5VI5 - chains O and D of the 10 polymer chains in the assembly; structure by X-ray diffraction, 3.20 A resolution.

Chain O:
Molecule: 50-nt DNA strand
Sequence (50 nucleotides; each row starts with the number of its first residue):
     1 GCTTGACAAA AGTGTTAAAT TGTGCTATAC TGGGAGCCGT CACGGATGCG
Disordered / not traced: 50

Chain D:
Name: DNA-directed RNA polymerase subunit beta'
Source organism: Mycobacterium smegmatis (strain ATCC 700084 / mc(2)155)
Notes: EC 2.7.7.6
UniProt: A0QS66 (RPOC_MYCS2); numbering as in UniProt (aligned over 1-1317)
Amino-acid sequence (1317 residues; row label = number of the first residue in the row):
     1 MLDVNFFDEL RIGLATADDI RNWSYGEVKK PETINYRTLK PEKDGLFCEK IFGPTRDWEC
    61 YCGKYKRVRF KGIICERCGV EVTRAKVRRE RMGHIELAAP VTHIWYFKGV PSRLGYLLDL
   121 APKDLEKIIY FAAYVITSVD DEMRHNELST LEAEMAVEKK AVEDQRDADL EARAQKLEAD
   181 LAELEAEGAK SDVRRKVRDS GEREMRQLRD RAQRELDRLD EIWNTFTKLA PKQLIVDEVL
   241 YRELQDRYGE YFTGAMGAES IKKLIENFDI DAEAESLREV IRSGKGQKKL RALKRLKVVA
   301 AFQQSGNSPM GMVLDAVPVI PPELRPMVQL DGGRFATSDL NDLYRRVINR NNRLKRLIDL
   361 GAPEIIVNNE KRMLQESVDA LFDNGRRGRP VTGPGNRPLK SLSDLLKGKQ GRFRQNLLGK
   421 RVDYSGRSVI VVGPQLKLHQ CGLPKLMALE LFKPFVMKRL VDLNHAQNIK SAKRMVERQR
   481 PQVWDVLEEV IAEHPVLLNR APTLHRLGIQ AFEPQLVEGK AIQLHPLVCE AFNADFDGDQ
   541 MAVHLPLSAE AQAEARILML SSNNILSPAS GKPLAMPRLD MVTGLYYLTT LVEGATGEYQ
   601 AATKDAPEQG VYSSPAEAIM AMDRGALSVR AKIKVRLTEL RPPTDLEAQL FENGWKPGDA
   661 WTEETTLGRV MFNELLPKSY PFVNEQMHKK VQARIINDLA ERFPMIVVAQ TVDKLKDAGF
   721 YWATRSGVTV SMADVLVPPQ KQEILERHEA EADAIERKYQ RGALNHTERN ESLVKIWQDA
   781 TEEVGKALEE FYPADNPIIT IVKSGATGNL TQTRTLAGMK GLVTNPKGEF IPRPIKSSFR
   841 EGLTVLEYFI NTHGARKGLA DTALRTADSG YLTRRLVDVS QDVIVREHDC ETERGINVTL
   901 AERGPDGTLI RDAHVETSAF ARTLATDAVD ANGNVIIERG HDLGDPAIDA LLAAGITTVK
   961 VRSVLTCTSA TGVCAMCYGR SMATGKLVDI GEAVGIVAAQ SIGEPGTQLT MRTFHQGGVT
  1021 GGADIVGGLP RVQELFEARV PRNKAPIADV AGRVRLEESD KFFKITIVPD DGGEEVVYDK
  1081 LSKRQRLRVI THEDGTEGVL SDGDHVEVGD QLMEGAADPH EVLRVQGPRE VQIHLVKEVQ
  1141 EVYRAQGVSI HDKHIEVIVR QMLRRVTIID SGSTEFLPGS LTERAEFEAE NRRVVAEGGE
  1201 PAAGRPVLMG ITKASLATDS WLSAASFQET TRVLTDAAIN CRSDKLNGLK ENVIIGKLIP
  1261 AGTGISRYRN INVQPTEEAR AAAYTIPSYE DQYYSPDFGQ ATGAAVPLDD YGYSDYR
Disordered / not traced: 1-3, 286-288, 760-765, 907-909, 1011-1026, 1090-1097, 1196-1201, 1284-1317
Differences from the reference sequence: conflict Glu663 (Ala in A0QS66), Asn1272 (Gln in A0QS66)
Swiss-Prot annotation at these positions:
  - binding site (Zn(2+)): Cys60, Cys62, Cys75, Cys78, Cys890, Cys967, Cys974, Cys977
  - binding site (Mg(2+)): Asp535, Asp537, Asp539
Ion coordination: Zn2+ site 1: Cys60, Cys62, Cys75, Cys78; Zn2+ site 2: Cys890, Cys967, Cys974, Cys977

Interface between chain O and chain D:
Pairs across the interface (17):
  DT20(O) with Arg37(D), phosphate contact
  DT21(O) with Tyr36(D), hydrogen bond to the phosphate; Arg37(D), salt bridge to the phosphate
  DG33(O) with Arg389(D), base contact
  DC43(O) with Arg1039(D), hydrogen bond to the phosphate
  DG44(O) with Arg1039(D), salt bridge to the phosphate
  DA46(O) with Val110(D), phosphate contact; Pro111(D), sugar contact; Tyr116(D), sugar contact
  DT47(O) with Val110(D), sugar contact; Pro111(D), phosphate contact; Ser112(D), hydrogen bond to the phosphate; Tyr116(D), phosphate contact; Pro122(D), phosphate contact
  DG48(O) with Pro122(D), phosphate contact; Lys123(D), hydrogen bond to the phosphate
  DC49(O) with Lys123(D), salt bridge to the phosphate

In short:
9 residues of chain O and 10 residues of chain D are in contact; the contacts include 4 hydrogen bonds and 3
salt bridges. Among the polar pairs are DT21(O)-Tyr36(D), DC43(O)-Arg1039(D) and DT47(O)-Ser112(D). From
UniProt: 8 Zn2+-binding residues and 3 Mg2+-binding residues on chain D.
Here chain O is a 50-nt DNA strand and chain D is DNA-directed RNA polymerase subunit beta' (Mycobacterium
smegmatis (strain ATCC 700084 / mc(2)155)). Entry 5VI5 (Structure of Mycobacterium smegmatis transcription
initiation complex with a full transcription bubble) was determined by X-ray diffraction together with 5VI8
from the same study.
